PDB entry 6HWI | electron microscopy, 7.20 A resolution (low resolution: residue-level contacts below are approximate; hydrogen-bond / salt-bridge calls are withheld) | chains A and B of the 3 polymer chains in the assembly

== Chain A (and B) ==
Molecule: Gag-Pro-Pol polyprotein
From: Mason-Pfizer monkey virus
Notes: chain B of this document is another copy of the same molecule, construct and numbering; everything in this record applies to it too
Reference sequence: P07572 (POL_MPMV); residues 19-218 here correspond to UniProt positions 317-516 (UniProt number = residue number + 298)
Amino-acid sequence (200 residues; each row starts with the number of its first residue):
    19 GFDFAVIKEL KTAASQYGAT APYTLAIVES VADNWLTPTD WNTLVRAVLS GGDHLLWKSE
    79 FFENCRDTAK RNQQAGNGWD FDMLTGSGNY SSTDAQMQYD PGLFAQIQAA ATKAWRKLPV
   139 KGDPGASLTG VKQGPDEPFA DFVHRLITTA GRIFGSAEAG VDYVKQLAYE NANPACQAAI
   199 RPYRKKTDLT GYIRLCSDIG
Swiss-Prot annotation at these positions:
  - motif: Ala37 to Pro40 (PTAP/PSAP motif)

== How chain A and chain B interact ==
Contacting residue pairs - 8 pairs, chain A then chain B:
  Gly120(A) - Gly120(B)
  Gly120(A) - Ala123(B)
  Ala123(A) - Gly120(B)
  Ala123(A) - Ala123(B)
  Ala123(A) - Gln124(B)
  Gln124(A) - Ala123(B)
  Gly140(A) - Glu176(B)
  Glu176(A) - Gly140(B)
Interface residues without a listed pair, chain A (9 interface residues in all): Asn90, Pro119, Ile171, Phe172
Interface residues without a listed pair, chain B (9 interface residues in all): Asn90, Pro119, Ile171, Phe172

== Overview ==
Chain A and chain B each contribute 9 residues to their interface.
Both chains are Gag-Pro-Pol polyprotein (Mason-Pfizer monkey virus). Entry 6HWI (Immature M-PMV capsid hexamer
structure in intact virus particles) was determined by electron microscopy together with 6GZA, 6HWW, 6HWX and
6HWY from the same study.
